Entry 5D0V (X-ray diffraction, 2.90 A resolution); this record covers chains A and G of the 28 polymer chains in the assembly.

# Chain A
Protein: Proteasome subunit alpha type-2
Organism: Saccharomyces cerevisiae (strain ATCC 204508 / S288c)
Notes: EC 3.4.25.1
UniProt: P23639 (PSA2_YEAST); residues 1-250 here = UniProt positions 1-250
Sequence (250 residues; row label = number of the first residue in the row):
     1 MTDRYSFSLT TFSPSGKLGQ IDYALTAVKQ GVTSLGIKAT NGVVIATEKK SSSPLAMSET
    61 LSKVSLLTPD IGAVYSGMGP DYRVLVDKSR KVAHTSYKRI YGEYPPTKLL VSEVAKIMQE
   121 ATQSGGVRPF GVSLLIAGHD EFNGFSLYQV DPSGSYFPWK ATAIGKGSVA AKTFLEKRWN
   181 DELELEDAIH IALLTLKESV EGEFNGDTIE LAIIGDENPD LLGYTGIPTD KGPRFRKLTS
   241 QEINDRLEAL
Curated features (UniProtKB/Swiss-Prot):
  - cross-link: Lys108 (Glycyl lysine isopeptide (Lys-Gly) (interchain with G-Cter in ubiquitin))

# Chain G
Protein: Proteasome subunit alpha type-1
Organism: Saccharomyces cerevisiae (strain ATCC 204508 / S288c)
Notes: EC 3.4.25.1
UniProt: P21243 (PSA1_YEAST); residues -8 to 243 here correspond to UniProt positions 1-252 (UniProt number = residue number + 9)
Sequence (252 residues; numbered -8 to 243; the number before each row is that of its first residue; numbers below 1 keep their minus sign (Met-8 is residue -8)):
    -8 MSGAAAASAA GYDRHITIFS PEGRLYQVEY AFKATNQTNI NSLAVRGKDC TVVISQKKVP
    52 DKLLDPTTVS YIFCISRTIG MVVNGPIPDA RNAALRAKAE AAEFRYKYGY DMPCDVLAKR
   112 MANLSQIYTQ RAYMRPLGVI LTFVSVDEEL GPSIYKTDPA GYYVGYKATA TGPKQQEITT
   172 NLENHFKKSK IDHINEESWE KVVEFAITHM IDALGTEFSK NDLEVGVATK DKFFTLSAEN
   232 IEERLVAIAE QD
Not modelled in the structure: -8 to 1, 243
Bound ions: Mg2+: Thr8, Tyr119, Arg122, Met125

# Chain A / chain G interface
Contacting residue pairs - 65 pairs, chain A then chain G:
  Asp3(A) - Tyr124(G)
  Tyr5(A) - Ile7(G)
  Tyr5(A) - Ala123(G)  hydrophobic
  Tyr5(A) - Tyr124(G)  hydrophobic
  Leu9(A) - Ile9(G)  hydrophobic
  Leu9(A) - Ala123(G)  hydrophobic
  Gln20(A) - Ile9(G)
  Gln20(A) - Phe10(G)  hydrogen bond (side chain-backbone)
  Tyr23(A) - Phe10(G)  hydrophobic
  Tyr23(A) - Ser11(G)
  Tyr23(A) - Pro12(G)  hydrophobic
  Tyr23(A) - Gly14(G)
  Ala24(A) - Phe10(G)  hydrophobic
  Thr26(A) - Pro12(G)
  Thr26(A) - Glu13(G)
  Ala27(A) - Gly14(G)
  Ser52(A) - Tyr153(G)  hydrogen bond
  Ser53(A) - Thr170(G)
  Pro54(A) - Lys158(G)
  Pro54(A) - Glu174(G)
  Leu55(A) - Tyr157(G)
  Leu55(A) - Lys158(G)  hydrogen bond (backbone-backbone)
  Leu55(A) - Ala159(G)
  Leu55(A) - Thr170(G)
  Leu55(A) - Glu174(G)
  Leu55(A) - Phe177(G)  hydrophobic
  Ala56(A) - Gly156(G)
  Ala56(A) - Tyr157(G)  hydrophobic
  Met57(A) - Arg37(G)
  Met57(A) - Val155(G)
  Met57(A) - Gly156(G)  hydrogen bond (backbone-backbone)
  Met57(A) - Tyr157(G)
  Met57(A) - Lys158(G)
  Thr60(A) - Tyr146(G)
  Thr60(A) - Val155(G)
  Thr60(A) - Gly156(G)  hydrogen bond (side chain-backbone)
  Leu61(A) - Tyr153(G)  hydrophobic
  Leu61(A) - Val155(G)  hydrophobic
  Met78(A) - Phe10(G)  hydrophobic
  Met78(A) - Leu16(G)  hydrophobic
  Pro80(A) - Gln117(G)
  Pro80(A) - Ala151(G)
  Pro80(A) - Gly152(G)
  Pro80(A) - Tyr153(G)
  Asp81(A) - Gln117(G)
  Arg83(A) - Ala113(G)  hydrogen bond (side chain-backbone)
  Arg83(A) - Asn114(G)  hydrogen bond
  Arg83(A) - Gly152(G)  hydrogen bond (side chain-backbone)
  Arg83(A) - Tyr154(G)
  Val84(A) - Asn114(G)
  Val84(A) - Gln117(G)
  Asp87(A) - Lys110(G)  salt bridge
  Asp87(A) - Asn114(G)  hydrogen bond
  Gly126(A) - Arg122(G)
  Gly126(A) - Ala123(G)  hydrogen bond (backbone-backbone)
  Val127(A) - Gln121(G)
  Val127(A) - Arg122(G)
  Arg128(A) - Thr8(G)
  Arg128(A) - Phe10(G)
  Arg128(A) - Leu16(G)
  Arg128(A) - Thr120(G)  hydrogen bond (side chain-backbone)
  Arg128(A) - Gln121(G)  hydrogen bond (backbone-backbone)
  Pro129(A) - Phe10(G)
  Phe130(A) - Gln121(G)
  Gly131(A) - Phe10(G)
Also at the interface, not in a pair above, chain A (30 interface residues in all): Thr2, Ala121
Also at the interface, not in a pair above, chain G (34 interface residues in all): Thr160, Leu173

# Summary
The interface between chain A and chain G involves 30 residues on one side and 34 on the other; the contacts
include 12 hydrogen bonds and 1 salt bridge. Among the polar pairs are Asp87(A)-Lys110(G), Gln20(A)-Phe10(G)
and Ser52(A)-Tyr153(G). Thr8(G), Tyr119(G), Arg122(G) and Met125(G) coordinate Mg2+.
Here chain A is Proteasome subunit alpha type-2 and chain G is Proteasome subunit alpha type-1, both from
Saccharomyces cerevisiae (strain ATCC 204508 / S288c). Entry 5D0V (Yeast 20S proteasome beta5-T1C mutant in
complex with Carfilzomib) was determined by X-ray diffraction (same publication as 5CZ4, 5CZ5, 5CZ6, 5CZ7,
5CZ8, 5CZ9 and 16 further entries).
